Entry 5CD1 (X-ray diffraction, 3.60 A resolution); this record covers chains E and M of the 6 polymer chains in the assembly.

# Chain E
Name: tRNA (adenine(58)-N(1))-methyltransferase non-catalytic subunit TRM6
Organism: Homo sapiens
Reference sequence: Q9UJA5 (TRM6_HUMAN); residues 1-497 here = UniProt positions 1-497
Amino-acid sequence (497 residues; numbered 1 to 497; the number before each row is that of its first residue):
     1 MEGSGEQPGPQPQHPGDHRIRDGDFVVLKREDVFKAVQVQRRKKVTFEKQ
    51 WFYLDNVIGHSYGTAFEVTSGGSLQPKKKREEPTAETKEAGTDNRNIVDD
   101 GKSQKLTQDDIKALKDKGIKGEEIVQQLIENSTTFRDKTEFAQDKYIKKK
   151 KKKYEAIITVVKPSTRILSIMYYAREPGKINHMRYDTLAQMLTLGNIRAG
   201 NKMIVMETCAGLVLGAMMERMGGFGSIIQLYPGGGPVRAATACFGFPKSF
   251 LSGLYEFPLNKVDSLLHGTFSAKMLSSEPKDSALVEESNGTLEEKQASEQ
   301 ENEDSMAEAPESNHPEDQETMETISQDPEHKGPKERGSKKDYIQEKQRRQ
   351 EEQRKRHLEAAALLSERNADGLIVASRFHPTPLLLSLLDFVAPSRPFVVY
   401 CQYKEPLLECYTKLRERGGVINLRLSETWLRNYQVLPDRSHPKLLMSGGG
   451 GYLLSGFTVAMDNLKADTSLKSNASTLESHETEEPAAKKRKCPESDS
Disordered / not traced: 1-17, 79-87, 272-341, 464-497
Swiss-Prot annotation at these positions:
  - binding site (substrate): Asn94 to Gln104, Lys145 to Tyr154, Arg175 to His182, Arg349, Arg377, Arg415 to Leu423, Gln434 to His441
  - modified residue: Thr107 (Phosphothreonine), Ser298 (Phosphoserine), Ser305 (Phosphoserine)

# Chain M
Molecule: tRNA3Lys
Sequence (77 nucleotides; row label = number of the first residue in the row; numbering starts at 0):
     0 GGCCCGGAUAGCUCAGUCGGUAGAGCAUCAGACUUUUAAUCUGAGGGUCC
    50 AGGGUUCAAGUCCCUGUUCGGGCGCCA
Disordered / not traced: 35-36, 76
Sequence notes: insertion (74-76)
Ion coordination: Na+: U8, A9, U12
Small-molecule neighbours: S-adenosylhomocysteine (SAH): U55, C56, A58

# Chain E / chain M interface
Pairs across the interface (56; chain E residue first):
  Val33(E) - U47(M)  base contact
  Phe34(E) - U47(M)  hydrogen bond to the base
  Lys35(E) - G46(M)  phosphate contact
  Asn94(E) - U55(M)  hydrogen bond to the phosphate
  Asn94(E) - C56(M)  hydrogen bond to the phosphate
  Asp99(E) - G53(M)  hydrogen bond to the sugar
  Asp99(E) - U54(M)  sugar contact
  Asp99(E) - C62(M)  base contact
  Gly101(E) - G53(M)  sugar contact
  Ser103(E) - G53(M)  hydrogen bond to the phosphate
  Ser103(E) - U54(M)  hydrogen bond to the phosphate
  Gln104(E) - G52(M)  sugar contact
  Gln104(E) - G53(M)  hydrogen bond to the phosphate
  Gln108(E) - A50(M)  base contact
  Gln108(E) - U64(M)  hydrogen bond to the sugar
  Gln108(E) - G65(M)  sugar contact
  Ile111(E) - G51(M)  sugar contact
  Lys115(E) - G51(M)  sugar contact
  Thr134(E) - U54(M)  hydrogen bond to the phosphate
  Lys138(E) - U54(M)  salt bridge to the phosphate
  Phe141(E) - A57(M)  base contact
  Lys145(E) - U55(M)  hydrogen bond to the base
  Lys145(E) - A57(M)  salt bridge to the phosphate
  Lys145(E) - A58(M)  salt bridge to the phosphate
  Lys145(E) - G59(M)  salt bridge to the phosphate
  Tyr146(E) - G53(M)  hydrogen bond to the phosphate
  Lys149(E) - U54(M)  hydrogen bond to the base
  Lys150(E) - G52(M)  salt bridge to the phosphate
  Lys150(E) - G53(M)  salt bridge to the phosphate
  Lys153(E) - G51(M)  salt bridge to the phosphate
  Lys153(E) - G52(M)  salt bridge to the phosphate
  Tyr154(E) - G51(M)  hydrogen bond to the phosphate
  Tyr154(E) - G52(M)  hydrogen bond to the phosphate
  Tyr172(E) - G45(M)  phosphate contact
  Ala174(E) - U47(M)  base contact
  Arg175(E) - G46(M)  salt bridge to the phosphate
  Arg175(E) - U47(M)  salt bridge to the phosphate
  Glu176(E) - A9(M)  base contact
  Glu176(E) - G46(M)  phosphate contact
  Pro177(E) - A21(M)  sugar contact
  Lys179(E) - G44(M)  salt bridge to the phosphate
  Lys179(E) - G45(M)  hydrogen bond to the base
  His182(E) - A21(M)  sugar contact
  His182(E) - G22(M)  salt bridge to the phosphate
  Ala210(E) - G44(M)  phosphate contact
  Gly234(E) - G30(M)  sugar contact
  Val237(E) - A43(M)  phosphate contact
  Ala239(E) - G44(M)  sugar contact
  Arg349(E) - G30(M)  salt bridge to the phosphate
  Arg377(E) - G42(M)  hydrogen bond to the phosphate
  Arg377(E) - A43(M)  salt bridge to the phosphate
  Tyr403(E) - G19(M)  hydrogen bond to the base
  Gln434(E) - A58(M)  hydrogen bond to the phosphate
  Asp438(E) - A57(M)  base contact
  Arg439(E) - A57(M)  sugar contact
  His441(E) - A58(M)  salt bridge to the phosphate
Other interface residues (no listed pair), chain E (45 interface residues in all): Glu48, Ile97, Asp100, Leu128, Ser132, Thr139, Ala142
Other interface residues (no listed pair), chain M (25 interface residues in all): C48

# Summary
The interface between chain E and chain M involves 45 residues on one side and 25 on the other; the contacts
include 18 hydrogen bonds and 15 salt bridges. Polar contacts include Phe34(E)-U47(M), Lys145(E)-U55(M) and
Lys149(E)-U54(M). Chain M binds S-adenosylhomocysteine.
Here chain E is tRNA (adenine(58)-N(1))-methyltransferase non-catalytic subunit TRM6 (Homo sapiens) and chain
M is tRNA3Lys. Entry 5CD1 (Structure of an asymmetric tetramer of human tRNA m1A58 methyltransferase in a
complex with SAH and ...) was determined by X-ray diffraction, deposited together with 5CCB and 5CCX.
